1QJY - chains 3 and 4 of the 4 polymer chains in the assembly; structure by X-ray diffraction, 2.80 A resolution.

# Chain 3
Protein: Protein VP3
Source organism: Human rhinovirus 16
Reference sequence: Q82122 (POLG_HRV16); residues 1-238 here correspond to UniProt positions 331-568 (UniProt number = residue number + 330)
Chain sequence (238 residues; each row starts with the number of its first residue):
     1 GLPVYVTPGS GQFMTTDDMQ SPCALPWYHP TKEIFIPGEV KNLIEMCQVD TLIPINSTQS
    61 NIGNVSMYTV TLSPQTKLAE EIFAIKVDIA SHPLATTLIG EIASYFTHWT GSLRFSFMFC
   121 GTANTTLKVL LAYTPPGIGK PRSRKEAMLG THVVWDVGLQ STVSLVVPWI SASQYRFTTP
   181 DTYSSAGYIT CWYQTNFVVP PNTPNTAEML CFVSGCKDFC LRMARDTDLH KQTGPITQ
UniProt features mapped onto this chain:
  - region: Pro235 to Gln238 (Amphipathic alpha-helix)

# Chain 4
Protein: Protein VP4
Source organism: Human rhinovirus 16
Reference sequence: Q82122 (POLG_HRV16); residues 1-68 here correspond to UniProt positions 2-69 (UniProt number = residue number + 1)
Chain sequence (68 residues; each row starts with the number of its first residue):
     1 GAQVSRQNVG THSTQNMVSN GSSLNYFNIN YFKDAASSGA SRLDFSQDPS KFTDPVKDVL
    61 EKGIPTLQ
Disordered / not traced: 8-22, 45-68
UniProt features mapped onto this chain:
  - site: Gln68 (Cleavage)
  - lipidation: Gly1 (N-myristoyl glycine)
Glycans and other covalent adducts: myristic acid (MYR) linked to Gly1

# How chain 3 and chain 4 interact
Contacting residue pairs (17; chain 3 residue first):
  Asp18(3) - Gly39(4)
  Asp18(3) - Ala40(4)  hydrogen bond (side chain-backbone)
  Met19(3) - Gly39(4)
  Gln20(3) - Ile29(4)  hydrogen bond (side chain-backbone)
  Gln20(3) - Asn30(4)
  Gln20(3) - Tyr31(4)  hydrogen bond (side chain-backbone)
  Gln20(3) - Phe32(4)
  Gln20(3) - Ser37(4)
  Gln20(3) - Gly39(4)
  Ser21(3) - Phe32(4)
  Ser21(3) - Ser37(4)  hydrogen bond (backbone-side chain)
  Pro22(3) - Phe32(4)
  Pro22(3) - Ser37(4)
  Cys23(3) - Asp34(4)
  Cys23(3) - Ser37(4)  hydrogen bond (backbone-side chain)
  Pro26(3) - Asp34(4)
  Trp27(3) - Asp34(4)
Also at the interface, not in a pair above, chain 3 (10 interface residues in all): Leu25, Lys41
Also at the interface, not in a pair above, chain 4 (11 interface residues in all): Ala36, Ser38, Asp44

# Summary
The interface between chain 3 and chain 4 involves 10 residues on one side and 11 on the other; the contacts
include 5 hydrogen bonds. Among the polar pairs are Asp18(3)-Ala40(4), Gln20(3)-Ile29(4) and
Gln20(3)-Tyr31(4). Myristic acid is covalently linked to Gly1(4).
Here chain 3 is Protein VP3 and chain 4 is Protein VP4, both from Human rhinovirus 16. Entry 1QJY (Human
rhinovirus 16 coat protein in complex with antiviral compound VP65099) was determined by X-ray diffraction
(same publication as 1QJU and 1QJX).
